PDB entry 7ZWN | X-ray diffraction, 2.05 A resolution | chains A and B of the 3 polymer chains in the assembly

Chain A:
Molecule: B-cell lymphoma 6 protein
Organism: Homo sapiens
UniProt: P41182 (BCL6_HUMAN); residue numbers follow UniProt; this construct covers 5-129
Amino-acid sequence (128 residues; each row starts with the number of its first residue):
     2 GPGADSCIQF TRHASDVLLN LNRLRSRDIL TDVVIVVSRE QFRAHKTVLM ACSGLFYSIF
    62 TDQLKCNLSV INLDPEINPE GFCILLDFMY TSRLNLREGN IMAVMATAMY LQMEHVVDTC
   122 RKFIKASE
Not modelled in the structure: 2-5
Differences from the reference sequence: expression tag (2-4)

Chain B:
Molecule: Ala-trp-val-ile-pro-ala
Amino-acid sequence (6 residues; numbered 0 to 5; the number before each row is that of its first residue; numbering starts at 0):
     0 AWVIPA

Chain A / chain B interface:
Residue-residue contacts - 10 pairs, chain A then chain B:
  Met51(A) - Trp1(B)  hydrogen bond (backbone-side chain)
  Met51(A) - Ile3(B)
  Ala52(A) - Trp1(B)
  Cys53(A) - Trp1(B)
  Ser54(A) - Trp1(B)
  Gly55(A) - Trp1(B)
  Tyr58(A) - Trp1(B)  hydrophobic
  Tyr58(A) - Ile3(B)  hydrophobic
  Tyr58(A) - Pro4(B)
  His116(A) - Ala0(B)
Interface features reported in the paper:
  - interface residues, chain A: Met51(A), Cys53(A), Tyr58(A)

In short:
7 residues of chain A and 4 residues of chain B are in contact; the contacts include 1 hydrogen bond. The
hydrogen-bonded pair is Met51(A)-Trp1(B). From the paper: interface residues Met51(A), Cys53(A) and Tyr58(A).
Here chain A is B-cell lymphoma 6 protein (Homo sapiens) and chain B is Ala-trp-val-ile-pro-ala. Entry 7ZWN
(Crystal structure of human BCL6 BTB domain in complex with a WVIP peptide) was determined by X-ray
diffraction (same publication as 7ZWO, 7ZWP, 7ZWR, 7ZWS, 7ZWU, 7ZWV and 3 further entries).
